Entry 7ZJH (electron microscopy, 3.39 A resolution); this record covers chains C and B of the 4 polymer chains in the assembly.

# Chain C (and B)
Protein: Transient receptor potential cation channel subfamily V member 2
Source organism: Rattus norvegicus
Notes: chain B of this document is another copy of the same molecule, construct and numbering; everything in this record applies to it too
Reference sequence: A0A0G2JSH6 (A0A0G2JSH6_RAT); residues 1-761 here = UniProt positions 1-761
Amino-acid sequence (1026 residues; numbered 1 to 1026; the number before each row is that of its first residue):
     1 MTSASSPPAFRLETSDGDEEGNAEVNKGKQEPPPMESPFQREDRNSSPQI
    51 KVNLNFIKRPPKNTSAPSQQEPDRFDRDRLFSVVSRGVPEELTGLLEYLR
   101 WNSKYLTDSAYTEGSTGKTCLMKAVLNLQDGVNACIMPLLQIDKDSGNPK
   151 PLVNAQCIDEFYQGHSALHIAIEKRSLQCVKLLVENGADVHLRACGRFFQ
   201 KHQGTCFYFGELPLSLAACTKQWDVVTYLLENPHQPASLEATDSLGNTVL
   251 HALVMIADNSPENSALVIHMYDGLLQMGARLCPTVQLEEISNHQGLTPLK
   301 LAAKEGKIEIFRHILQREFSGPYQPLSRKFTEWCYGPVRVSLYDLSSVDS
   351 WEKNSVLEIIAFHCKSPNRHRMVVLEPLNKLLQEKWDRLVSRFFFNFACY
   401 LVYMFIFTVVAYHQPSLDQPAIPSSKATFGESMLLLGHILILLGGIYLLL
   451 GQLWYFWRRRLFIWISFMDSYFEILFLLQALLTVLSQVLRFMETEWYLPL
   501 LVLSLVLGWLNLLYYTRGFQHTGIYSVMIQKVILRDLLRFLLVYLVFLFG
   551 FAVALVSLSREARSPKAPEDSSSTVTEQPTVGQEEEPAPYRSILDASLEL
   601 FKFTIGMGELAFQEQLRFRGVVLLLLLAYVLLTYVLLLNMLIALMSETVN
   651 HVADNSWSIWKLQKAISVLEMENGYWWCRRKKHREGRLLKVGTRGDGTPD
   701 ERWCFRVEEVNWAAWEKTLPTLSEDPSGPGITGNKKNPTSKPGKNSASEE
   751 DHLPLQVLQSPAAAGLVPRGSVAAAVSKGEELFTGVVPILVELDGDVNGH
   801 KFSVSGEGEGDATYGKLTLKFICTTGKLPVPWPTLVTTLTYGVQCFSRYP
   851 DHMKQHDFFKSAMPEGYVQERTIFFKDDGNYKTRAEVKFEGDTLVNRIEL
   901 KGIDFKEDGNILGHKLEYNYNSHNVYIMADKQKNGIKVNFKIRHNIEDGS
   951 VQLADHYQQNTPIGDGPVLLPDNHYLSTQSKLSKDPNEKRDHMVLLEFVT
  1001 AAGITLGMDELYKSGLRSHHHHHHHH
Unresolved in the structure: 1-74, 198-204, 417-428, 560-587, 694-701, 716-1026
Construct notes: conflict S571 (Asn in A0A0G2JSH6), S572 (Asn in A0A0G2JSH6), A713 (Val in A0A0G2JSH6); expression tag (762-1026)
From the paper describing this entry:
  - conformationally variable residues: Y544, T604, Y629

# Interface between chain C and chain B
Contacting residue pairs (48):
  W333(C) - Y162(B)
  W333(C) - T205(B)
  Y335(C) - H165(B)  hydrogen bond
  Y335(C) - E173(B)
  Y335(C) - F207(B)  hydrophobic
  Y335(C) - F209(B)
  G336(C) - E173(B)  hydrogen bond (backbone-side chain)
  P337(C) - F207(B)
  T408(C) - V553(B)
  Y412(C) - V556(B)  hydrophobic
  Y412(C) - S592(B)
  Y412(C) - I593(B)  hydrophobic
  E495(C) - F618(B)
  P499(C) - F618(B)  hydrophobic
  P499(C) - V621(B)  hydrophobic
  V502(C) - A554(B)  hydrophobic
  V502(C) - S557(B)
  V502(C) - L625(B)  hydrophobic
  V506(C) - F551(B)  hydrophobic
  V506(C) - A554(B)  hydrophobic
  W509(C) - V546(B)
  L510(C) - F547(B)  hydrophobic
  L510(C) - L632(B)  hydrophobic
  L513(C) - F547(B)  hydrophobic
  Q520(C) - R539(B)  hydrogen bond
  T522(C) - R539(B)
  I524(C) - N639(B)
  I524(C) - S646(B)
  Y525(C) - D536(B)
  Y525(C) - R539(B)
  Y525(C) - N639(B)
  I529(C) - N639(B)
  L598(C) - L610(B)
  L598(C) - A611(B)  hydrophobic
  F601(C) - L627(B)  hydrophobic
  T604(C) - Y634(B)
  I605(C) - Y634(B)
  M607(C) - G608(B)
  M645(C) - M645(B)  hydrophobic
  T648(C) - I642(B)
  V652(C) - S646(B)
  V652(C) - N650(B)
  A653(C) - N650(B)
  W712(C) - D258(B)
  W712(C) - E262(B)
  W712(C) - N263(B)
  A714(C) - E262(B)  hydrogen bond (backbone-side chain)
  W715(C) - T220(B)
Interface residues without a listed pair, chain C (38 interface residues in all): V338, A411, L498, L503, L505, T516, M640, L644
Interface residues without a listed pair, chain B (47 interface residues in all): R175, L216, I256, R535, F540, V543, G550, L558, L638, L641, A643, E647

# Overview
38 residues of chain C and 47 residues of chain B are in contact; the contacts include 4 hydrogen bonds. Polar
contacts include Y335(C)-H165(B), G336(C)-E173(B) and Q520(C)-R539(B). The paper reports conformational
variability at Y544(C), T604(C) and Y629(C).
Both chains are Transient receptor potential cation channel subfamily V member 2 (Rattus norvegicus). Entry
7ZJH (TRPV2-C16+Pro-2) was determined by electron microscopy, deposited together with 7ZJD, 7ZJE, 7ZJG and
7ZJI.
